Entry 6SYT (electron microscopy, 3.45 A resolution); this record covers chains A and B of the 3 polymer chains in the assembly.

Chain A:
Molecule: SMG1, Serine/threonine-protein kinase SMG1
Organism: Homo sapiens
Notes: EC 2.7.11.1
UniProt: Q96Q15 (SMG1_HUMAN); numbering as in UniProt; present here: 311-1638, 1727-1978, 2035-2056, 2088-2232, 2275-3661
Amino-acid sequence (3712 residues; each row starts with the number of its first residue; note: 168 numbers in that range are skipped by the numbering (no residue carries them; nothing is unmodelled there); a row labelled like 1638A-1638Z holds insertion residues (1638A, then the next letters in order); numbers below 1 keep their minus sign (UNK-94 is residue -94); X marks 568 residues of unknown identity (built as UNK)):
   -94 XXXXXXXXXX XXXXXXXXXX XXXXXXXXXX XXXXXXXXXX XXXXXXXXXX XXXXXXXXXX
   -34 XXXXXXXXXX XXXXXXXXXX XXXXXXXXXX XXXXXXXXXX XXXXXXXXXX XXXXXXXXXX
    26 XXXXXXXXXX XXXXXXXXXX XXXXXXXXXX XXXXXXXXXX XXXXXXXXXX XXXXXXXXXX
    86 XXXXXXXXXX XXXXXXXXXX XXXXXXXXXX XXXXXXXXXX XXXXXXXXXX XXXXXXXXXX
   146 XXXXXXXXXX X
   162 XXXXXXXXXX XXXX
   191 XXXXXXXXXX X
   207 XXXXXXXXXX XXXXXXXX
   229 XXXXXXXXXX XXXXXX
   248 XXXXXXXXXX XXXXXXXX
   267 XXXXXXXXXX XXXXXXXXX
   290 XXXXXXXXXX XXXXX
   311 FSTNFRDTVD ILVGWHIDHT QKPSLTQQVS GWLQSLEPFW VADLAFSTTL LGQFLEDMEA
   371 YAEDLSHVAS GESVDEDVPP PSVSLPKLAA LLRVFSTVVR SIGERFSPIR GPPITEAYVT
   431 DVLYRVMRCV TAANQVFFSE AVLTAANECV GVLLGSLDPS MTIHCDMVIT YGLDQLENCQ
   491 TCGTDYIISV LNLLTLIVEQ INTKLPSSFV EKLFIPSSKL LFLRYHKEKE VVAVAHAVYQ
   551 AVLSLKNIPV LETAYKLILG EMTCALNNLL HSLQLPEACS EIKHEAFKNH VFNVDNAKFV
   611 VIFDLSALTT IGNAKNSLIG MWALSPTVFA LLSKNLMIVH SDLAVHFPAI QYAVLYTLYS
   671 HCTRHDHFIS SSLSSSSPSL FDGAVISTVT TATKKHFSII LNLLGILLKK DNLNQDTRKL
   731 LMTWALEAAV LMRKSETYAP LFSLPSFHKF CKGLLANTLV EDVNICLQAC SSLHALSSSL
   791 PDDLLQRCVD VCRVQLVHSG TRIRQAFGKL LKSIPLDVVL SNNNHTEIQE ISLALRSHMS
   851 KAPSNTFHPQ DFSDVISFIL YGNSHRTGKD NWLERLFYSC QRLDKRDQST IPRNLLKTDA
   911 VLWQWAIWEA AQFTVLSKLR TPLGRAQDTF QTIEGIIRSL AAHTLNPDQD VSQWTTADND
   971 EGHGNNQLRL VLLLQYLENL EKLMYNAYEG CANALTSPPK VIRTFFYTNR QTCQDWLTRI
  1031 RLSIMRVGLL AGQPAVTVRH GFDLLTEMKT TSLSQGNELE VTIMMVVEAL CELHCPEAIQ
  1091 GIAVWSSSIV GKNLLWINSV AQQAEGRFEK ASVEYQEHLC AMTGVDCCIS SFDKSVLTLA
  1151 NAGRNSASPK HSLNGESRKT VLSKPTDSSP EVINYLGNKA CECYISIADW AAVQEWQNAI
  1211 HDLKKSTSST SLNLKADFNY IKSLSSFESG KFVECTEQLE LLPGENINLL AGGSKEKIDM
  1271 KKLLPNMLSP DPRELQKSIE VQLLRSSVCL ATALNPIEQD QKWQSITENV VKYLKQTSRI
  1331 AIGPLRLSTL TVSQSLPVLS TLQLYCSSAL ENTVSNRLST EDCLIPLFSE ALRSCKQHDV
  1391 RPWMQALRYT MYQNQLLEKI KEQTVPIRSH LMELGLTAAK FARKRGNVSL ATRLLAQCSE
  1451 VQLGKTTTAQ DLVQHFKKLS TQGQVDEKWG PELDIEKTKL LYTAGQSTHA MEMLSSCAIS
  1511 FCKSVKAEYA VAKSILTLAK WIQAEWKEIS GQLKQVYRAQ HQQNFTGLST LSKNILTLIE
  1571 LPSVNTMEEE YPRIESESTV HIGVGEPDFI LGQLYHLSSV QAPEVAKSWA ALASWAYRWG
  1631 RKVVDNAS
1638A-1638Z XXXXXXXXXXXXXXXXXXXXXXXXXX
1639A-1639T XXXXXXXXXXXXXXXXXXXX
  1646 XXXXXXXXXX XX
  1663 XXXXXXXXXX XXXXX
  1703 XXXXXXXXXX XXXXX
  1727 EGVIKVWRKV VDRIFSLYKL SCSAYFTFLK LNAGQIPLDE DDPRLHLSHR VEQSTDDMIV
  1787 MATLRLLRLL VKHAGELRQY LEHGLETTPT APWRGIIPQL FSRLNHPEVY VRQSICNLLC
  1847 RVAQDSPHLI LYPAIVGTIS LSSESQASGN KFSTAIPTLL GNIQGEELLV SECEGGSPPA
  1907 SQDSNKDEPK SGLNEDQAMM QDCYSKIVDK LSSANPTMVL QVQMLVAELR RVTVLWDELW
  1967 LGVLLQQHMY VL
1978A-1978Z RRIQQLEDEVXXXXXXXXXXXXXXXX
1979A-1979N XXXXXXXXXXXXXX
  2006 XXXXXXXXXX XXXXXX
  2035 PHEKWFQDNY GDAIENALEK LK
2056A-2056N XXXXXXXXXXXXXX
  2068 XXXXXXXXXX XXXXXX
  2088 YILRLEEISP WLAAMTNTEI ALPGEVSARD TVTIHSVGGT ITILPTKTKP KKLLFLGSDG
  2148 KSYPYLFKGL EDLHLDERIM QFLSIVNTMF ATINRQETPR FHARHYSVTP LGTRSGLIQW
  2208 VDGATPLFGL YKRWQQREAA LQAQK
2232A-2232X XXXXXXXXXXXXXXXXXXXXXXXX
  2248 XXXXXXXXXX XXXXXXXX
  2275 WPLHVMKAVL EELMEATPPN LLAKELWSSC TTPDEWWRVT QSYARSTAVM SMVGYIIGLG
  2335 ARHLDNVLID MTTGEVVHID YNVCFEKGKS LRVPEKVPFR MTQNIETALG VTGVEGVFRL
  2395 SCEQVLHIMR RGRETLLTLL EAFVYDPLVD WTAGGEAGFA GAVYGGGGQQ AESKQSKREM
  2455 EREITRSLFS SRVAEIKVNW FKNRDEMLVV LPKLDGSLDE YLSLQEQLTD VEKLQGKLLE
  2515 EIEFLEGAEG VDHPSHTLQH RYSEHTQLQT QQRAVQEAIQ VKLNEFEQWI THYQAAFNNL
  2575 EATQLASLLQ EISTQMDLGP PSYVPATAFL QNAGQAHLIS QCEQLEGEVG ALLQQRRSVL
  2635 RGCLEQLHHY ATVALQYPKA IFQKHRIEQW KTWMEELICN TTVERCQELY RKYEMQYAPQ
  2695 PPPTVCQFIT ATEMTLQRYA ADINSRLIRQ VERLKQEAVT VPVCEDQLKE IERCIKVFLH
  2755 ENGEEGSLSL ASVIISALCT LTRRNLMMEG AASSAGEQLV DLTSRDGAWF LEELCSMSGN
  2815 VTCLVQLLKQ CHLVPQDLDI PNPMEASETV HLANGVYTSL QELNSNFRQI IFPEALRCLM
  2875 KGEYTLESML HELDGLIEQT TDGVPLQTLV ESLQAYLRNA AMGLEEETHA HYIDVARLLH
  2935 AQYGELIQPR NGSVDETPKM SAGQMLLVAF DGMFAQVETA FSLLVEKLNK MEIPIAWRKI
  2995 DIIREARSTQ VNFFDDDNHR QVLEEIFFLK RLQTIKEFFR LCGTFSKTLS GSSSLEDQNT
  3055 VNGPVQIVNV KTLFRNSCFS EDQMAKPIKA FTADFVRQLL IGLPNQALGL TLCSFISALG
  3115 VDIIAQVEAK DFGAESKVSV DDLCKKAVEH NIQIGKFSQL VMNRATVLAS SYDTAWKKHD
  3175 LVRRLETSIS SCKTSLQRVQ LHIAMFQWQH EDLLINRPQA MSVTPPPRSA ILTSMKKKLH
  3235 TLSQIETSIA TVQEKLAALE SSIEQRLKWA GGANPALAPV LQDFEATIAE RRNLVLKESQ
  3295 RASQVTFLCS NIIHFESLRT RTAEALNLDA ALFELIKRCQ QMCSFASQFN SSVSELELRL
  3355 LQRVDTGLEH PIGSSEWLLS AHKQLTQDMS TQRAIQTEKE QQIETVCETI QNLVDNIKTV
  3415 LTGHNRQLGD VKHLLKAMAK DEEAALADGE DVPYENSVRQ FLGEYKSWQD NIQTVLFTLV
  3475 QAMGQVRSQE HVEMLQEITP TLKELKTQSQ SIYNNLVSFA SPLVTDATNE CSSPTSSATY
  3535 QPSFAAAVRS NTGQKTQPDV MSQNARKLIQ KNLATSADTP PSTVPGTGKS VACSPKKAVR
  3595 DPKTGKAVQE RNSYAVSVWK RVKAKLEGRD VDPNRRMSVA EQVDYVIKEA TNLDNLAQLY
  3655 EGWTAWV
Disordered / not traced: -94 to 146, 325-333, 348-354, 377-391, 413-426, 627-633, 683-703, 878-880, 896-899, 1007-1012, 1061-1066, 1100-1102, 1152-1177, 1260-1268, 1306-1312, 1451-1456, 1468-1477, 1553-1557, 1574-1584, 1638A-1638Z, 1639A-1639T, 1760-1779, 1814-1817, 1866-1922, 1960-1961, 1978A-1978Z, 1979A-1979N, 2056A-2056N, 2096-2102, 2112-2118, 2125, 2134-2135, 2147-2148, 2232A-2232X, 2427-3606
Differences from the reference sequence: conflict Arg743 (Lys in Q96Q15); engineered mutation Ala2335 (Asp in Q96Q15)
Small-molecule neighbours: inositol hexakisphosphate (IHP): Leu1382, Lys1386, Lys1430, Arg1433, Lys1434, Lys1489, Lys1523, Lys1530, Lys1617, Thr2179
Swiss-Prot annotation at these positions:
  - region: Ile2130 to Lys2136 (G-loop), Gly2332 to Gly2334, Arg2336 to Asn2340 (Catalytic loop), His2352 to Thr2376 (Activation loop)
  - natural variant: Ser2171 (S2171C: In a breast pleomorphic lobular carcinoma sample), Ile3239 (I3239T: In a breast infiltrating ductal carcinoma sample), Lys3583 (K3583Q: In a breast infiltrating ductal carcinoma sample)
  - modified residue: Thr3550 (Phosphothreonine), Ser3556 (Phosphoserine), Ser3570 (Phosphoserine), Thr3573 (Phosphothreonine), Thr3577 (Phosphothreonine)

Chain B:
Molecule: Protein SMG8
Organism: Homo sapiens
UniProt: Q8ND04 (SMG8_HUMAN); numbering as in UniProt (aligned over 1-991)
Amino-acid sequence (991 residues; numbered 1 to 991; the number before each row is that of its first residue):
     1 MAGPVSLRDL LMGASAWMGS ESPGGSPTEG GGSAAGGPEP PWREDEICVV GIFGKTALRL
    61 NSEKFSLVNT VCDRQVFPLF RHQDPGDPGP GIRTEAGAVG EAGGAEDPGA AAGGSVRGSG
   121 AVAEGNRTEA GSQDYSLLQA YYSQESKVLY LLLTSICDNS QLLRACRALQ SGEAGGGLSL
   181 PHAEAHEFWK HQEKLQCLSL LYLFSVCHIL LLVHPTCSFD ITYDRVFRAL DGLRQKVLPL
   241 LKTAIKDCPV GKDWKLNCRP CPPRLLFLFQ LNGALKVEPP RNQDPAHPDK PKKHSPKRRL
   301 QHALEDQIYR IFRKSRVLTN QSINCLFTVP ANQAFVYIVP GSQEEDPVGM LLDQLRSHCT
   361 VKDPESLLVP APLSGPRRYQ VMRQHSRQQL SFHIDSSSSS SSGQLVDFTL REFLWQHVEL
   421 VLSKKGFDDS VGRNPQPSHF ELPTYQKWIS AASKLYEVAI DGKEEDLGSP TGELTSKILS
   481 SIKVLEGFLD IDTKFSENRC QKALPMAHSA YQSNLPHNYT MTVHKNQLAQ ALRVYSQHAR
   541 GPAFHKYAMQ LHEDCYKFWS NGHQLCEERS LTDQHCVHKF HSLPKSGEKP EADRNPPVLY
   601 HNSRARSTGA CNCGRKQAPR DDPFDIKAAN YDFYQLLEEK CCGKLDHINF PVFEPSTPDP
   661 APAKNESSPA PPDSDADKLK EKEPQTQGES TSLSLALSLG QSTDSLGTYP ADPQAGGDNP
   721 EVHGQVEVKT EKRPNFVDRQ ASTVEYLPGM LHSNCPKGLL PKFSSWSLVK LGPAKSYNFH
   781 TGLDQQGFIP GTNYLMPWDI VIRTRAEDEG DLDTNSWPAP NKAIPGKRSA VVMGRGRRRD
   841 DIARAFVGFE YEDSRGRRFM CSGPDKVMKV MGSGPKESAL KALNSDMPLY ILSSSQGRGL
   901 KPHYAQLMRL FVVVPDAPLQ IILMPQVQPG PPPCPVFYPE KQEITLPPDG LWVLRFPYAY
   961 VTERGPCFPP KENVQLMSYK VLRGVLKAVT Q
Disordered / not traced: 1-3, 14-38, 82-132, 173-180, 277-294, 361-407, 459-475, 486-487, 512-522, 560-991
Swiss-Prot annotation at these positions:
  - modified residue: Ser115 (Phosphoserine), Ser469 (Phosphoserine), Ser668 (Phosphoserine), Ser742 (Phosphoserine), Ser895 (Phosphoserine), Arg898 (Omega-N-methylarginine)
  - natural variant: His208 (H208R: In ALKUS), Arg839 to Gln991 (deletion: In ALKUS)

How chain A and chain B interact:
Pairs across the interface (18; chain A residue first):
  Thr491(A) - Arg74(B)
  Cys492(A) - Arg74(B)
  Gly493(A) - Asp73(B)
  Thr494(A) - Asp73(B)
  Tyr535(A) - Leu79(B)
  His536(A) - Gln75(B)
  His546(A) - His358(B)
  Asp605(A) - Phe80(B)
  Asn606(A) - Phe80(B)
  Phe609(A) - Leu351(B)  hydrophobic
  Ile612(A) - Val348(B)  hydrophobic
  Phe613(A) - Leu351(B)  hydrophobic
  Asn623(A) - His358(B)
  Asn623(A) - Cys359(B)
  Tyr666(A) - Arg356(B)
  Tyr666(A) - Cys359(B)  hydrophobic
  Ser670(A) - Cys359(B)
  Arg674(A) - Cys359(B)  hydrogen bond (side chain-backbone)
Other interface residues (no listed pair), chain A (25 interface residues in all): Glu450, Lys537, Lys539, Val542, Lys608, Ser616, Thr619, Tyr662, Ala663
Other interface residues (no listed pair), chain B (15 interface residues in all): Glu344, Pro347, Met350, Leu352, Leu355

Overview:
Chain A and chain B form an interface of 25 and 15 residues respectively, with 1 hydrogen bond. The
hydrogen-bonded pair is Arg674(A)-Cys359(B). Bound to chain A: inositol hexakisphosphate.
Here chain A is SMG1, Serine/threonine-protein kinase SMG1 and chain B is Protein SMG8, both from Homo
sapiens. Entry 6SYT (Structure of the SMG1-SMG8-SMG9 complex) was determined by electron microscopy.
